Entry 7RFY (X-ray diffraction, 2.50 A resolution); this record covers chains A and B.

[Chain A]
Name: Importin subunit alpha-3
From: Homo sapiens
UniProt: O00629 (IMA3_HUMAN); residue numbers follow UniProt; this construct covers 64-521
Chain sequence (459 residues; each row starts with the number of its first residue):
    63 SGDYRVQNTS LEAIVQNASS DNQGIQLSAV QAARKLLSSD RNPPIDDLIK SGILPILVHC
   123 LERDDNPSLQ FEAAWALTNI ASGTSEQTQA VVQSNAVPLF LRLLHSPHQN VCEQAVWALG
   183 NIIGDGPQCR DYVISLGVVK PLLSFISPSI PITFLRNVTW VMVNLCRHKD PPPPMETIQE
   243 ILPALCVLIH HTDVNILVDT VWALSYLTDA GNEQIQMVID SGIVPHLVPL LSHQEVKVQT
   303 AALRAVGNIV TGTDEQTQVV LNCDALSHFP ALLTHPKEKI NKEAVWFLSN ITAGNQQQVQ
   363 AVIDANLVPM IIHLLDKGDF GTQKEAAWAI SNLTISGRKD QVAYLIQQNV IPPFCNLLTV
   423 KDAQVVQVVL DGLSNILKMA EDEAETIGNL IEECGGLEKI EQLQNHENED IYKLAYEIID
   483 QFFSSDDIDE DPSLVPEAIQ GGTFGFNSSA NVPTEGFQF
Not modelled in the structure: 63-71, 443-468, 487-521
Construct notes: expression tag (63)

[Chain B]
Name: ORF4b
From: Middle East respiratory syndrome-related coronavirus
UniProt: T2BB21 (T2BB21_MERS); residues 19-39 here = UniProt positions 19-39
Chain sequence (21 residues; row label = number of the first residue in the row):
    19 RKARKRSHSP TKKLRYVKRR F
Not modelled in the structure: 19-21, 30-32
From the paper describing this entry:
  - mutagenesis - R24A (Kd 238 nM), R33A (Kd 471 nM), R37A (Kd 33 nM): decreased binding to IMPalpha2
  - mutagenesis - H26A (Kd 10 nM): unchanged binding to IMPalpha2
  - mutagenesis - R22A/K23A/R24A, R24A, R33A: decreased binding to Importin subunit alpha-3 (chain A)
  - mutagenesis - R22A/K23A/R24A, R24A/R33A, R33A: decreased localization
  - mutagenesis - R33A: decreased signaling

[Interface between chain A and chain B]
Pairs across the interface (51):
  L99(A) - R37(B)  hydrogen bond (backbone-side chain)
  S100(A) - R37(B)
  S100(A) - R38(B)
  S100(A) - F39(B)
  S101(A) - R37(B)
  S101(A) - F39(B)
  D102(A) - R37(B)  hydrogen bond (backbone-side chain)
  R103(A) - R37(B)
  P105(A) - R37(B)
  F133(A) - R38(B)
  W137(A) - R38(B)  hydrogen bond (side chain-backbone)
  W137(A) - F39(B)
  N141(A) - R37(B)
  N141(A) - R38(B)  hydrogen bond (side chain-backbone)
  A143(A) - V35(B)
  S144(A) - V35(B)
  S144(A) - R37(B)
  G145(A) - R33(B)  hydrogen bond (backbone-side chain)
  T146(A) - R33(B)
  S147(A) - R33(B)  hydrogen bond
  T150(A) - R33(B)  hydrogen bond
  Q176(A) - R38(B)
  W179(A) - K36(B)  hydrogen bond (side chain-backbone)
  W179(A) - R37(B)
  W179(A) - R38(B)
  N183(A) - V35(B)
  N183(A) - K36(B)  hydrogen bond (side chain-backbone)
  G186(A) - R33(B)
  D187(A) - R33(B)  salt bridge
  W222(A) - Y34(B)
  N226(A) - Y34(B)  hydrogen bond (side chain-backbone)
  R229(A) - Y34(B)
  R306(A) - H26(B)
  V312(A) - K23(B)
  T313(A) - K23(B)
  T313(A) - R24(B)
  G314(A) - K23(B)
  D316(A) - K23(B)  salt bridge
  T319(A) - K23(B)
  E345(A) - H26(B)  salt bridge
  W348(A) - R24(B)  hydrogen bond (side chain-backbone)
  W348(A) - H26(B)
  S351(A) - R24(B)  hydrogen bond
  N352(A) - K23(B)  hydrogen bond (backbone-side chain)
  N352(A) - R24(B)  hydrogen bond (side chain-backbone)
  A355(A) - R22(B)
  A355(A) - K23(B)
  G356(A) - K23(B)
  E387(A) - R24(B)  salt bridge
  W390(A) - R24(B)
  N394(A) - R24(B)
Also at the interface, not in a pair above, chain A (40 interface residues in all): T140, K344
Also at the interface, not in a pair above, chain B (12 interface residues in all): S25
From the paper, about this interface:
  - residue pairs: G145(A)-R33(B) (hydrogen bond), T150(A)-R33(B) (hydrogen bond), D187(A)-R33(B) (salt bridge)
  - interface residues, chain B: K23(B), R24(B), H26(B), R33(B), K36(B), R37(B), R38(B)

[In short]
40 residues of chain A face 12 of chain B across their interface, with 14 hydrogen bonds and 4 salt bridges.
Polar pairs include D187(A)-R33(B), D316(A)-K23(B) and E345(A)-H26(B). The authors report hydrogen bonds
between G145(A) and R33(B) and T150(A) and R33(B); a salt bridge between D187(A) and R33(B). The paper reports
that R24A, R33A and R37A of chain B reduce binding to IMPalpha2; interface residues K23(B), R24(B) and H26(B)
among others; 6 substitutions were tested in all.
Chain A is Importin subunit alpha-3 (Homo sapiens) and chain B is ORF4b (Middle East respiratory
syndrome-related coronavirus); the structure, Importin alpha3 in complex with MERS ORF4B, was determined by
X-ray diffraction (same publication as 7RG5).
